8IP0 - chains P and K of the 16 polymer chains in the assembly; structure by electron microscopy, 3.60 A resolution.

== Chain P ==
Molecule: 10-nt DNA strand
Sequence (10 nucleotides; row label = number of the first residue in the row):
    28 AAAAAAAAAA

== Chain K ==
Molecule: CRISPR associated protein Cas11b
Organism: Synechocystis sp. PCC 6714
Reference sequence: A0A068N831 (A0A068N831_SYNY4); residues 1-124 here correspond to UniProt positions 396-519 (UniProt number = residue number + 395)
Amino-acid sequence (124 residues; each row starts with the number of its first residue):
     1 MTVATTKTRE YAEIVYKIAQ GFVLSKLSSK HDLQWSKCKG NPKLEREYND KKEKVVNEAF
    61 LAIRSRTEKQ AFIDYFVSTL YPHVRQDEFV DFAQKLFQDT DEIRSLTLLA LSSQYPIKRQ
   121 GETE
Disordered / not traced: 1-8, 119-124
Reported in the primary citation:
  - binding site for the 10-nt DNA strand (chain P): Lys39, Arg85, Lys118

== How chain P and chain K interact ==
Contacting residue pairs (16):
  DA30(P) with Lys118(K), base contact
  DA31(P) with Lys118(K), phosphate contact
  DA32(P) with Lys39(K), hydrogen bond to the phosphate; Pro116(K), phosphate contact; Lys118(K), phosphate contact
  DA33(P) with Trp35(K), hydrogen bond to the sugar; Lys39(K), salt bridge to the phosphate; Tyr48(K), hydrogen bond to the phosphate; Lys52(K), salt bridge to the phosphate
  DA34(P) with Leu24(K), phosphate contact; Leu27(K), phosphate contact; Leu33(K), phosphate contact; Trp35(K), sugar contact
  DA35(P) with Leu24(K), phosphate contact; Leu33(K), phosphate contact
  DA36(P) with Asp87(K), hydrogen bond to the base
Interface residues without a listed pair, chain K (12 interface residues in all): Glu45, Ile117

== Overview ==
The interface between chain P and chain K involves 7 residues on one side and 12 on the other; the contacts
include 4 hydrogen bonds and 2 salt bridges. Among the polar pairs are DA36(P)-Asp87(K), DA33(P)-Trp35(K) and
DA32(P)-Lys39(K). The paper reports a binding site for the 10-nt DNA strand (chain P) at Lys39(K), Arg85(K)
and Lys118(K).
Here chain P is a 10-nt DNA strand and chain K is CRISPR associated protein Cas11b (Synechocystis sp. PCC
6714). Entry 8IP0 (Cryo-EM structure of type I-B Cascade bound to a PAM-containing dsDNA target at 3.6
angstrom resolution) was determined by electron microscopy together with 8H67 from the same study.
